Entry 8YEI (electron microscopy, 2.93 A resolution); this record covers chains L and A of the 7 polymer chains in the assembly.

# Chain L
Molecule: light chain of antibody F5-203
Source organism: Homo sapiens
Notes: antibody fragment or engineered binder
Chain sequence (110 residues; numbered 1 to 110; the number before each row is that of its first residue):
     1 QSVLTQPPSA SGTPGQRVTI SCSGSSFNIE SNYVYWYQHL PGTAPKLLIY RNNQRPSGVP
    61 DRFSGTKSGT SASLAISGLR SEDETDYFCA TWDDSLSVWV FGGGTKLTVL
Disulfides: Cys22-Cys89

# Chain A
Molecule: Major capsid protein L1
Source organism: human papillomavirus 18
Reference sequence: Q5G245 (Q5G245_HPV18); residues 21-473 here correspond to UniProt positions 72-524 (UniProt number = residue number + 51)
Chain sequence (454 residues; each row starts with the number of its first residue):
    20 AVVNTDDYVT RTSIFYHAGS SRLLTVGNPY FRVPAGGGNK QDIPKVSAYQ YRVFRVQLPD
    80 PNKFGLPDTS IYNPETQRLV WACAGVEIGR GQPLGVGLSG HPFYNKLDDT ESSHAATSNV
   140 SEDVRDNVSV DYKQTQLCIL GCAPAIGEHW AKGTASKSRP LSQGDCPPLE LKNTVLEDGD
   200 MVDTGYGAMD FSTLQDTKCE VPLDICQSIC KYPDYLQMSA DPYGDSMFFC LRREQLFARH
   260 FWNRAGTMGD TVPQSLYIKG TGMRASPGSC VYSPSPSGSI VTSDSQLFNK PYWLHKAQGH
   320 NNGVCWHNQL FVTVVDTTRS TNLTICASTQ SPVPGQYDAT KFKQYSRHVE EYDLQFIFQL
   380 CTITLTADVM SYIHSMNSSI LEDWNFGVPP PPTTSLVDTY RFVQSVAITC QKDAAPAENK
   440 DPYDKLKFWN VDLKEKFSLD LDQYPLGRKF LVQA
Not modelled in the structure: 405-439
Sequence notes: expression tag (20); conflict Ser175 (Cys226 in Q5G245)

# How chain L and chain A interact
Residue-residue contacts (21; chain L residue first):
  Glu30(L) - Glu141(A)
  Ser31(L) - Ser140(A)
  Ser31(L) - Glu141(A)  hydrogen bond (backbone-backbone)
  Asn32(L) - Val139(A)
  Asn32(L) - Ser140(A)
  Asn32(L) - Glu141(A)
  Tyr33(L) - Asn138(A)
  Tyr33(L) - Val139(A)  hydrogen bond (backbone-backbone)
  Tyr33(L) - Ser140(A)
  Tyr33(L) - Glu141(A)
  Tyr35(L) - Asn138(A)
  Tyr35(L) - Val139(A)
  Tyr50(L) - Met282(A)  hydrophobic
  Arg51(L) - Asn138(A)  hydrogen bond (side chain-backbone)
  Arg51(L) - Met282(A)
  Asn52(L) - Glu141(A)  hydrogen bond
  Gln54(L) - Met282(A)
  Ser57(L) - Thr280(A)
  Lys67(L) - Glu141(A)  salt bridge
  Trp92(L) - Val139(A)  hydrophobic
  Trp99(L) - Val139(A)  hydrophobic
Interface residues without a listed pair, chain A (8 interface residues in all): Asp142, Gly281
The authors on this interface:
  - epitope / paratope residues, chain L: Tyr35(L), Tyr50(L), Trp92(L), Trp99(L)
  - epitope / paratope residues, chain A: Val139(A)

# Overview
Chain L and chain A form an interface of 13 and 8 residues respectively; the contacts include 4 hydrogen bonds
and 1 salt bridge. Polar pairs include Lys67(L)-Glu141(A), Arg51(L)-Asn138(A) and Asn52(L)-Glu141(A). The
paper reports epitope/paratope residues Tyr35(L), Tyr50(L) and Val139(A) among others.
Chain L is light chain of antibody F5-203 (Homo sapiens) and chain A is Major capsid protein L1 (human
papillomavirus 18); the structure, HPV18 L1 pentamer in complex with Fab F5-203, was determined by electron
microscopy together with 8YEF, 8YEG and 8YEH from the same study.
